Entry 1LDD (X-ray diffraction, 2.00 A resolution); this record covers chains B and D of the 4 polymer chains in the assembly.

Chain B (and D):
Protein: Anaphase Promoting Complex
From: Saccharomyces cerevisiae
Notes: chain D of this document is another copy of the same molecule, construct and numbering; everything in this record applies to it too
UniProtKB: Q12440 (APC2_YEAST); residues 773-846 here = UniProt positions 773-846
Chain sequence (74 residues; row label = number of the first residue in the row):
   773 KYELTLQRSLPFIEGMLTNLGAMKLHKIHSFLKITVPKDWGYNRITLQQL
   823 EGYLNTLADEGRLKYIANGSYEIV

Chain B / chain D interface:
Pairs across the interface (17; chain B residue first):
  Pro783(B) - Pro783(D)  hydrophobic
  Pro783(B) - Trp812(D)
  Phe784(B) - Pro783(D)
  Phe784(B) - Phe784(D)  hydrophobic
  Gly787(B) - Trp812(D)
  Thr790(B) - Asp811(D)
  Thr790(B) - Trp812(D)
  Asn791(B) - Pro809(D)
  Asn791(B) - Lys810(D)
  Asn791(B) - Asp811(D)
  Pro809(B) - Gly787(D)
  Pro809(B) - Asn791(D)
  Lys810(B) - Asn791(D)
  Asp811(B) - Thr790(D)
  Trp812(B) - Pro783(D)
  Trp812(B) - Gly787(D)
  Trp812(B) - Thr790(D)
Interface residues without a listed pair, chain B (10 interface residues in all): Glu786
Interface residues without a listed pair, chain D (10 interface residues in all): Glu786

In short:
The chain B/chain D interface involves 10 residues from each chain.
Chain B and chain D are both Anaphase Promoting Complex (Saccharomyces cerevisiae); the structure, Structure
of the Cul1-Rbx1-Skp1-F boxSkp2 SCF Ubiquitin Ligase Complex, was determined by X-ray diffraction.
